Entry 7OHC (electron microscopy, 2.50 A resolution); this record covers chains E and I of the 10 polymer chains in the assembly.

== Chain E ==
Molecule: Histone H3.2
From: Xenopus laevis
UniProtKB: P84233 (H32_XENLA); residues 1-135 here correspond to UniProt positions 2-136 (UniProt number = residue number + 1)
Sequence (135 residues; numbered 1 to 135; the number before each row is that of its first residue):
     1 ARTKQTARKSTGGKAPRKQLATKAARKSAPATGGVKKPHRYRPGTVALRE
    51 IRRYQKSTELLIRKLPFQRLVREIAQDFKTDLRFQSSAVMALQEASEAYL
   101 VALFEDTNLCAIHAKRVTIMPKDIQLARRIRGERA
Not modelled in the structure: 1-36, 135
Construct notes: conflict Ala102 (Gly103 in P84233)
Curated features (UniProtKB/Swiss-Prot):
  - modified residue: Arg2 (Asymmetric dimethylarginine), Thr3 (Phosphothreonine), Lys4 (Allysine), Gln5 (5-glutamyl dopamine), Thr6 (Phosphothreonine), Arg8 (Citrulline), Lys9 (N6,N6,N6-trimethyllysine), Ser10 (ADP-ribosylserine), Thr11 (Phosphothreonine), Lys14 (N6-(2-hydroxyisobutyryl)lysine), Arg17 (Asymmetric dimethylarginine), Lys18 (N6-(2-hydroxyisobutyryl)lysine), Lys23 (N6-(2-hydroxyisobutyryl)lysine), Arg26 (Citrulline), Lys27 (N6,N6,N6-trimethyllysine), Ser28 (ADP-ribosylserine), Lys36 (N6,N6,N6-trimethyllysine), Lys37 (N6-methyllysine), Tyr41 (Phosphotyrosine), Lys56 (N6,N6,N6-trimethyllysine) and 8 more in UniProt
  - lipidation: Cys110 (S-palmitoyl cysteine)

== Chain I ==
Molecule: 145-nt DNA strand
From: synthetic construct
Sequence (145 nucleotides; numbered -72 to 72; the number before each row is that of its first residue; numbers below 1 keep their minus sign (DA-72 is residue -72)):
   -72 ATCAGAATCCCGGTGCCGAGGCCGCTCAATTGGTCGTAGACAGCTCTAGC
   -22 ACCGCTTAAACGCACGTACGCGCTGTCCCCCGCGTTTTAACCGCCAAGGG
    28 GATTACTCCCTAGTCTCCAGGCACGTGTCAGATATATACATCGAT

== Interface between chain E and chain I ==
Residue-residue contacts - 26 pairs, chain E then chain I:
  His39(E) - DC10(I)  sugar contact
  Arg40(E) - DG9(I)  hydrogen bond to the base
  Arg40(E) - DC10(I)  hydrogen bond to the sugar
  Tyr41(E) - DA-67(I)  sugar contact
  Tyr41(E) - DG9(I)  sugar contact
  Tyr41(E) - DC10(I)  hydrogen bond to the phosphate
  Pro43(E) - DC8(I)  phosphate contact
  Pro43(E) - DG9(I)  sugar contact
  Gly44(E) - DC8(I)  phosphate contact
  Gly44(E) - DG9(I)  hydrogen bond to the phosphate
  Thr45(E) - DG9(I)  phosphate contact
  Val46(E) - DG9(I)  hydrogen bond to the phosphate
  Val46(E) - DC10(I)  phosphate contact
  Ala47(E) - DG9(I)  hydrogen bond to the phosphate
  Arg49(E) - DA-66(I)  phosphate contact
  Arg49(E) - DT-65(I)  phosphate contact
  Arg53(E) - DT-65(I)  salt bridge to the phosphate
  Lys56(E) - DC-64(I)  salt bridge to the phosphate
  Arg63(E) - DA17(I)  phosphate contact
  Arg63(E) - DC18(I)  phosphate contact
  Lys64(E) - DC18(I)  hydrogen bond to the phosphate
  Leu65(E) - DA17(I)  phosphate contact
  Leu65(E) - DC18(I)  hydrogen bond to the phosphate
  Pro66(E) - DA17(I)  phosphate contact
  Arg69(E) - DA17(I)  salt bridge to the phosphate
  Arg83(E) - DG27(I)  sugar contact
Also at the interface, not in a pair above, chain E (19 interface residues in all): Arg42, Thr118
Also at the interface, not in a pair above, chain I (14 interface residues in all): DG-68, DC7, DG25, DG26

== Overview ==
19 residues of chain E and 14 residues of chain I are in contact; the contacts include 8 hydrogen bonds and 3
salt bridges. Polar contacts include Arg40(E)-DG9(I), Arg40(E)-DC10(I) and Tyr41(E)-DC10(I).
Chain E is Histone H3.2 (Xenopus laevis) and chain I is a 145-nt DNA strand (synthetic construct); the
structure, Cryo-EM structure of nucleosome core particle composed of the Widom 601 DNA sequence, was
determined by electron microscopy, deposited together with 7OH9, 7OHA and 7OHB.
